PDB entry 6BK8 | electron microscopy, 3.30 A resolution | chains 6 and I of the 46 polymer chains in the assembly

[Chain 6]
Molecule: U6 snRNA
Organism: Saccharomyces cerevisiae
Sequence (112 nucleotides; numbered 1 to 112; the number before each row is that of its first residue):
     1 GUUCGCGAAGUAACCCUUCGUGGACAUUUGGUCAAUUUGAAACAAUACAG
    51 AGAUGAUCAGCAGUUCCCCUGCAUAAGGAUGAACCGUUUUACAAAGAGAU
   101 UUAUUUCGUUUU
Not modelled in the structure: 103-112
Bound ions: Mg2+ site 1: C61, G77; Mg2+ site 2: G78, U80 (shared with 2 residues of chain e); Mg2+ site 3 near G81 (its only coordinating residue here)
From the paper describing this entry:
  - Mg2+ coordination: G78, U80

[Chain I]
Name: Pre-mRNA-splicing factor BUD31
Organism: Saccharomyces cerevisiae (strain ATCC 204508 / S288c)
UniProt: P25337 (BUD31_YEAST); residues 1-157 here = UniProt positions 1-157
Sequence (157 residues; row label = number of the first residue in the row):
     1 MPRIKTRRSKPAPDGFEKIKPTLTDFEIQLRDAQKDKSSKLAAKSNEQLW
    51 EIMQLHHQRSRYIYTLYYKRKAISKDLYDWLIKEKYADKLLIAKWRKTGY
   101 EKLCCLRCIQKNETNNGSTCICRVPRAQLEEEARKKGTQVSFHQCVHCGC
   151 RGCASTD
Not modelled in the structure: 1
Bound ions: Zn2+ site 1: Cys104, Cys105, Cys108, Cys148; Zn2+ site 2: Cys104, Cys122, Cys150, Cys153; Zn2+ site 3: Cys108, Cys120, Cys122, Cys145
Curated features (UniProtKB/Swiss-Prot):
  - motif: Pro2 to Pro11 (Nuclear localization signal)

[Chain 6 / chain I interface]
Pairs across the interface - 42 pairs, chain 6 then chain I:
  G1(6) - Thr98(I)  hydrogen bond to the base
  G1(6) - Glu101(I)  sugar contact
  G1(6) - Lys102(I)  sugar contact
  G1(6) - Ser155(I)  hydrogen bond to the base
  G1(6) - Thr156(I)  base contact
  U2(6) - Thr98(I)  base contact
  U2(6) - Glu101(I)  sugar contact
  C25(6) - Thr98(I)  sugar contact
  C25(6) - Gly99(I)  hydrogen bond to the sugar
  A26(6) - Gly99(I)  sugar contact
  A26(6) - Arg123(I)  hydrogen bond to the sugar
  A26(6) - Thr156(I)  base contact
  U27(6) - Thr119(I)  sugar contact
  U27(6) - Arg123(I)  sugar contact
  U27(6) - Val124(I)  base contact
  U27(6) - Pro125(I)  base contact
  U27(6) - Gln128(I)  hydrogen bond to the base
  U28(6) - Ser118(I)  phosphate contact
  U28(6) - Thr119(I)  hydrogen bond to the phosphate
  U28(6) - Cys120(I)  sugar contact
  U28(6) - Ile121(I)  sugar contact
  U28(6) - Val124(I)  sugar contact
  U28(6) - Gln128(I)  hydrogen bond to the base
  U28(6) - Leu129(I)  base contact
  U28(6) - Glu132(I)  base contact
  U29(6) - Thr114(I)  phosphate contact
  U29(6) - Asn116(I)  phosphate contact
  U29(6) - Ser118(I)  hydrogen bond to the phosphate
  U29(6) - Thr119(I)  sugar contact
  U29(6) - Cys120(I)  sugar contact
  U29(6) - Ile121(I)  sugar contact
  U29(6) - Phe142(I)  base contact
  U29(6) - Val146(I)  hydrogen bond to the base
  U29(6) - His147(I)  hydrogen bond to the sugar
  G30(6) - Thr114(I)  phosphate contact
  G30(6) - Asn115(I)  hydrogen bond to the phosphate
  G30(6) - Val146(I)  sugar contact
  G31(6) - Asn115(I)  phosphate contact
  A35(6) - Lys40(I)  sugar contact
  A35(6) - Leu41(I)  phosphate contact
  A35(6) - Ala42(I)  hydrogen bond to the phosphate
  U36(6) - Lys40(I)  salt bridge to the phosphate
Also at the interface, not in a pair above, chain I (29 interface residues in all): Tyr100, Lys111, Glu113, Cys145

[Overview]
Chain 6 and chain I form an interface of 11 and 29 residues respectively; the contacts include 12 hydrogen
bonds and 1 salt bridge. Among the polar pairs are G1(6)-Thr98(I), G1(6)-Ser155(I) and U27(6)-Gln128(I).
C61(6) and G77(6) form the Mg2+ site 1. From the paper: Mg2+ coordination by G78(6) and U80(6).
Chain 6 is U6 snRNA (Saccharomyces cerevisiae) and chain I is Pre-mRNA-splicing factor BUD31 (Saccharomyces
cerevisiae (strain ATCC 204508 / S288c)); the structure, S. cerevisiae spliceosomal post-catalytic P complex,
was determined by electron microscopy.
